Entry 2PD4 (X-ray diffraction, 2.30 A resolution); this record covers chains B and C of the 4 polymer chains in the assembly.

[Chain B (and C)]
Name: Enoyl-[acyl-carrier-protein] reductase [NADH]
Source organism: Helicobacter pylori
Notes: EC 1.3.1.9; chain C of this document is another copy of the same molecule, construct and numbering; everything in this record applies to it too
UniProt: O24990 (FABI_HELPY); residue numbers follow UniProt; this construct covers 1-275
Sequence (275 residues; each row starts with the number of its first residue):
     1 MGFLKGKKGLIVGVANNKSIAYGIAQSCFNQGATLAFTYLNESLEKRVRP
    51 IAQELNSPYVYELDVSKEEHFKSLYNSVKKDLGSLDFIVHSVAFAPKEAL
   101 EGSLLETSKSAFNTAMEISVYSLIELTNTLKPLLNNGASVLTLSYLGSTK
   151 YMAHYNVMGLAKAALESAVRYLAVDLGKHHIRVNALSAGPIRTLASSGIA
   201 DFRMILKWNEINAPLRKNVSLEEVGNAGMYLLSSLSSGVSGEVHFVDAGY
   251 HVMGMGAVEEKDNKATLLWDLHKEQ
Unresolved in the structure: 1
Residues lining bound ligands:
  - diclosan (DCN): Ala93, Phe94, Ala95, Leu100, Tyr145, Tyr155, Met158, Lys162, Pro190, Ala195, Ser196, Ile199, Phe202
  - NAD (nicotinamide-adenine-dinucleotide): Gly13, Val14, Ala15, Lys18, Ser19, Ile20, Leu40, Leu44, Leu63, Asp64, Val65, Ser91, Val92, Ala93, Phe94, Ile118, Leu143, Ser144, Tyr145, Tyr155, Lys162, Ala188, Gly189, Pro190, Ile191, Thr193, Leu194, Ala195, Ser196, Phe202
UniProt features mapped onto this chain:
  - active site (Proton acceptor): Tyr145, Tyr155
  - binding site (NAD(+)): Gly13, Ser19, Ile20, Asp64, Val65, Val92, Lys162, Ile191 to Ala195
  - binding site (substrate): Ala95
  - site: Arg203 (Involved in acyl-ACP binding)

[How chain B and chain C interact]
Pairs across the interface (60; chain B residue first):
  Ser103(B) - Glu259(C)
  Lys150(B) - Lys150(C)
  Lys150(B) - His251(C)
  Lys150(B) - Val252(C)
  Lys150(B) - Met253(C)
  Lys150(B) - Gly254(C)
  Tyr151(B) - Val252(C)  hydrogen bond (backbone-backbone)
  Tyr151(B) - Met253(C)  hydrophobic
  Tyr151(B) - Gly254(C)  hydrogen bond (backbone-backbone)
  Tyr151(B) - Met255(C)
  Tyr151(B) - Glu259(C)
  Met152(B) - Gly254(C)
  Met152(B) - Met255(C)  hydrophobic
  Ala153(B) - Met255(C)
  Ala153(B) - Val258(C)  hydrophobic
  His154(B) - Val258(C)
  His154(B) - Glu259(C)  salt bridge
  His154(B) - Asp262(C)  salt bridge
  Asp201(B) - Lys264(C)
  Asp201(B) - Ala265(C)
  Met204(B) - Leu267(C)  hydrophobic
  Trp208(B) - Trp208(C)  hydrophobic
  Trp208(B) - Met255(C)  hydrophobic
  Trp208(B) - Gly256(C)
  Trp208(B) - Leu267(C)
  Tyr250(B) - Gly254(C)  hydrogen bond (side chain-backbone)
  Tyr250(B) - Met255(C)
  His251(B) - Lys150(C)
  Val252(B) - Lys150(C)
  Val252(B) - Tyr151(C)  hydrogen bond (backbone-backbone)
  Met253(B) - Lys150(C)
  Met253(B) - Tyr151(C)  hydrophobic
  Gly254(B) - Lys150(C)
  Gly254(B) - Tyr151(C)  hydrogen bond (backbone-backbone)
  Gly254(B) - Met152(C)
  Gly254(B) - Tyr250(C)  hydrogen bond (backbone-side chain)
  Met255(B) - Tyr151(C)
  Met255(B) - Met152(C)  hydrophobic
  Met255(B) - Ala153(C)
  Met255(B) - Trp208(C)  hydrophobic
  Met255(B) - Tyr250(C)
  Gly256(B) - Trp208(C)
  Val258(B) - Ala153(C)  hydrophobic
  Val258(B) - His154(C)
  Glu259(B) - Ser103(C)
  Glu259(B) - Tyr151(C)
  Glu259(B) - His154(C)  salt bridge
  Asp262(B) - His154(C)  salt bridge
  Lys264(B) - Asp201(C)
  Ala265(B) - Asp201(C)
  Leu267(B) - Met204(C)  hydrophobic
  Leu267(B) - Trp208(C)
  Leu267(B) - Trp269(C)
  Trp269(B) - Leu267(C)
  Trp269(B) - Asp270(C)  hydrogen bond
  Asp270(B) - Trp269(C)  hydrogen bond
  Asp270(B) - Glu274(C)
  Glu274(B) - Asp270(C)
  Glu274(B) - Glu274(C)
  Gln275(B) - Gln275(C)
Interface residues without a listed pair, chain B (29 interface residues in all): Gly102, Leu146, Ile205
Interface residues without a listed pair, chain C (28 interface residues in all): Gly102, Leu146

[Overview]
Chain B and chain C form an interface of 29 and 28 residues respectively; the contacts include 8 hydrogen
bonds and 4 salt bridges. Polar pairs include His154(B)-Glu259(C), His154(B)-Asp262(C) and
Tyr250(B)-Gly254(C). Chain B binds NAD and diclosan.
Both chains are Enoyl-[acyl-carrier-protein] reductase [NADH] (Helicobacter pylori). Entry 2PD4 (Crystal
Structure of the Helicobacter pylori Enoyl-Acyl Carrier Protein Reductase in Complex with Hydroxydiphenyl
Ether Compounds ...) was determined by X-ray diffraction together with 2PD3 from the same study.
